8UWZ - chains E and A of the 6 polymer chains in the assembly; structure by X-ray diffraction, 3.50 A resolution.

[Chain E]
Protein: Isoform VEGF121 of Vascular endothelial growth factor A, long form
Reference sequence: P15692 (VEGFA_HUMAN), isoform P15692-9; residues 1-121 here correspond to UniProt positions 27-147 (UniProt number = residue number + 26)
Sequence (121 residues; each row starts with the number of its first residue):
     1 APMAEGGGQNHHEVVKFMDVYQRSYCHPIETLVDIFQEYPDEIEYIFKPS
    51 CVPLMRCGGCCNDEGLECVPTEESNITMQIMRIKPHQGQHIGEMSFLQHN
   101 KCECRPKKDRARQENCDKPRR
Unresolved in the structure: 1-10, 109-121
Differences from the reference sequence: conflict Asn-115 (Lys141 in P15692)
Disulfides: Cys-26/Cys-68, Cys-57/Cys-102, Cys-61/Cys-104
Covalent attachments: N-acetylglucosamine (NAG) linked to Asn-75

[Chain A]
Protein: Raamsizumab heavy chain
Source organism: Homo sapiens
Sequence (228 residues; each row starts with the number of its first residue; note: 8 numbers in that range are skipped by the numbering (no residue carries them; nothing is unmodelled there)):
     1 EVQLVESGG
    11 GLVQPGGSLRLSCAASGFDL
    35 WYYSIHWVRQAPGKGLEWVAYIYPS
    62 YGYTYYADSVK
    74 GRFTISADTSKNTAYLQMNSLRAEDTAVYYCARHAWYYGWGLDYWGQGTL
   124 VTVSSASTKGPSVFPLAPSSKSTSGGTAALGCLVKDYFPEPVTVSWNSGA
   174 LTSGVHTFPAVLQSSGLYSLSSVVTVPSSSLGTQTYICNVNHKPSNTKVD
   224 KKVEPKSCDKTHT
Unresolved in the structure: 230-236
Disulfides: Cys-23/Cys-104, Cys-155/Cys-211

[Chain E / chain A interface]
Residue-residue contacts (20):
  Phe-17(E) with Tyr-110(A), hydrophobic
  Met-18(E) with Tyr-37(A), hydrogen bond (backbone-side chain); Arg-106(A); Tyr-110(A), hydrophobic; Tyr-111(A), hydrophobic
  Asp-19(E) with Tyr-37(A), hydrogen bond
  Tyr-21(E) with Trp-109(A); Tyr-110(A), hydrophobic
  Gln-22(E) with Tyr-36(A); Tyr-37(A); His-107(A), hydrogen bond (side chain-backbone); Ala-108(A); Trp-109(A), hydrogen bond (side chain-backbone); Tyr-110(A)
  Arg-23(E) with Tyr-36(A)
  Tyr-25(E) with Trp-109(A), hydrophobic
  His-27(E) with Tyr-62(A)
  Pro-28(E) with Tyr-64(A)
  Asn-100(E) with Tyr-64(A), hydrogen bond (backbone-side chain)
  Lys-101(E) with Tyr-64(A)
Interface residues without a listed pair, chain A (11 interface residues in all): Tyr-55

[In short]
Chain E and chain A each contribute 11 residues to their interface; the contacts include 5 hydrogen bonds.
Polar pairs include Met-18(E)/Tyr-37(A), Asp-19(E)/Tyr-37(A) and Gln-22(E)/His-107(A). Covalently linked
N-acetylglucosamine: at Asn-75(E).
Here chain E is Isoform VEGF121 of Vascular endothelial growth factor A, long form and chain A is Raamsizumab
heavy chain (Homo sapiens). Entry 8UWZ (The structure of Raamsizumab in complex with VEGF121) was determined
by X-ray diffraction.
